7E5R - chains A and C of the 21 polymer chains in the assembly; structure by electron microscopy, 3.60 A resolution.

[Chain A (and C)]
Protein: Spike glycoprotein
Source organism: Severe acute respiratory syndrome coronavirus 2
Notes: chain C of this document is another copy of the same molecule, construct and numbering; everything in this record applies to it too
UniProtKB: P0DTC2 (SPIKE_SARS2); residue numbers follow UniProt; this construct covers 1-1208
Sequence (1281 residues; row label = number of the first residue in the row):
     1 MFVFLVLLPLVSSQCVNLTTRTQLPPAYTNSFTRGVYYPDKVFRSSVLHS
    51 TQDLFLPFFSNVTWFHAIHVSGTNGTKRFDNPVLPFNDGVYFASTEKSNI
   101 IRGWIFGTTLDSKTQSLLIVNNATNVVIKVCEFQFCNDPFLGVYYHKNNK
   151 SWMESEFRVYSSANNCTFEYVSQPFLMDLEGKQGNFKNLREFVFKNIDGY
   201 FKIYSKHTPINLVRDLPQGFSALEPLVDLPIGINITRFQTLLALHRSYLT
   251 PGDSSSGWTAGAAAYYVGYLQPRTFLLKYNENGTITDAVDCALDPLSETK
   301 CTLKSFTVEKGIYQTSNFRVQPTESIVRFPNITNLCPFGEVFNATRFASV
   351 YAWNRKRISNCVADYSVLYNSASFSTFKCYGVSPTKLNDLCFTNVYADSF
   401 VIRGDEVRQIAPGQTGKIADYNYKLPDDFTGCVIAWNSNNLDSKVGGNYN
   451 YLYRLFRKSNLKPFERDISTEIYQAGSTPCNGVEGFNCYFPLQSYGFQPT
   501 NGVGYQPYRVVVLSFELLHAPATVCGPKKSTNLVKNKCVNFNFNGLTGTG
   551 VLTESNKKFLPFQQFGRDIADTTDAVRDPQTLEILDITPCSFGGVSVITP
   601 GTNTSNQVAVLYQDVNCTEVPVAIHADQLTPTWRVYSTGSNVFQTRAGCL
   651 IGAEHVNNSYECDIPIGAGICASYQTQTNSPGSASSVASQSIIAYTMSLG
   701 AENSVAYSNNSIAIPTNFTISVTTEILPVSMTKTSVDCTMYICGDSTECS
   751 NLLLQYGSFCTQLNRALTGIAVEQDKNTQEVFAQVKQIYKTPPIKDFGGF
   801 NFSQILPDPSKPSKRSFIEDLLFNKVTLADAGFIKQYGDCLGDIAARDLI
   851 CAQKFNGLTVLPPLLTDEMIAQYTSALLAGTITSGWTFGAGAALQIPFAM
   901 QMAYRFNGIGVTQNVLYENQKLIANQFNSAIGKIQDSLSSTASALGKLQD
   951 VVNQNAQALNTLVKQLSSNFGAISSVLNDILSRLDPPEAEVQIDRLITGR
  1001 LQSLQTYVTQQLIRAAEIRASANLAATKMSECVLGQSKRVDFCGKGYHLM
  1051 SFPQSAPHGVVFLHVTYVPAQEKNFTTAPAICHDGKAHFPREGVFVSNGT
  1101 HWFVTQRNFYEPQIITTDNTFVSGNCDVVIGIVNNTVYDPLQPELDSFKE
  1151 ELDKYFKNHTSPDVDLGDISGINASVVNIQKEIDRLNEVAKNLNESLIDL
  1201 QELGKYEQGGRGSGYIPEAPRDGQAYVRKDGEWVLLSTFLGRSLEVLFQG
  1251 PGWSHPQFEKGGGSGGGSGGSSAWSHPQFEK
Not modelled in the structure: 1-13, 252-255, 621-640, 677-688, 828-853, 1148-1281
Differences from the reference sequence: engineered mutation Gly682 (Arg in P0DTC2), Ser683 (Arg in P0DTC2), Ser685 (Arg in P0DTC2), Pro986 (Lys in P0DTC2), Pro987 (Val in P0DTC2); expression tag (1209-1281)
Curated features (UniProtKB/Swiss-Prot):
  - region: Asn280 to Cys301 (Putative superantigen), Arg403 to Asp405 (Integrin-binding motif), Asn448 to Phe456 (Immunodominant HLA epitope recognized by the CD8+), Pro681, Ala684 (Putative superantigen), Ser816 to Tyr837 (Fusion peptide 1), Lys835 to Phe855 (Fusion peptide 2), Asp1163 to Glu1202 (Heptad repeat 2)
  - site: Arg815, Ser816 (Cleavage)
  - glycosylation: Asn17 (N-linked (GlcNAc...) (complex) asparagine), Asn61 (N-linked (GlcNAc...) (hybrid) asparagine), Asn74 (N-linked (GlcNAc...) (complex) asparagine), Asn122 (N-linked (GlcNAc...) (hybrid) asparagine), Asn149 (N-linked (GlcNAc...) (complex) asparagine), Asn165 (N-linked (GlcNAc...) (complex) asparagine), Asn234 (N-linked (GlcNAc...) (high mannose) asparagine), Asn282 (N-linked (GlcNAc...) (complex) asparagine), Thr323 (O-linked (GalNAc) threonine), Ser325 (O-linked (HexNAc...) serine), Asn331 (N-linked (GlcNAc...) (complex) asparagine), Asn343 (N-linked (GlcNAc...) (complex) asparagine), Asn603 (N-linked (GlcNAc...) (hybrid) asparagine), Asn616 (N-linked (GlcNAc...) (complex) asparagine), Asn657 (N-linked (GlcNAc...) (complex) asparagine), Thr676 (O-linked (GlcNAc...) threonine), Thr678 (O-linked (GlcNAc...) threonine), Asn709 (N-linked (GlcNAc...) (high mannose) asparagine), Asn717 (N-linked (GlcNAc...) (hybrid) asparagine), Asn801 (N-linked (GlcNAc...) (hybrid) asparagine) and 6 more in UniProt
Disulfides: Cys15-Cys136, Cys131-Cys166, Cys291-Cys301, Cys336-Cys361, Cys379-Cys432, Cys480-Cys488, Cys538-Cys590, Cys617-Cys649, Cys662-Cys671, Cys738-Cys760, Cys743-Cys749, Cys1082-Cys1126
Glycans and other covalent adducts: N-acetylglucosamine (NAG) linked to Asn234, Asn717, Asn801, Asn1098, Asn1134
What the authors report for this chain:
  - mutagenesis - R246I: decreased binding to FC05

[How chain A and chain C interact]
Residue-residue contacts (150; chain A residue first):
  Tyr38(A) - Phe562(C)
  Asp40(A) - Phe562(C)
  Asp40(A) - Gln563(C)  hydrogen bond (backbone-side chain)
  Lys41(A) - Phe559(C)
  Lys41(A) - Phe562(C)
  Lys41(A) - Gln563(C)
  Lys41(A) - Phe565(C)
  Val42(A) - Gln563(C)
  Val42(A) - Gly566(C)
  Val42(A) - Arg567(C)
  Phe43(A) - Lys557(C)
  Phe43(A) - Lys558(C)
  Phe43(A) - Phe559(C)
  Phe43(A) - Gln563(C)
  Arg44(A) - Arg567(C)
  His49(A) - Arg567(C)  hydrogen bond
  Pro225(A) - Leu560(C)
  Pro225(A) - Phe562(C)  hydrophobic
  Asp737(A) - Arg319(C)  salt bridge
  Thr739(A) - Arg319(C)  hydrogen bond
  Met740(A) - Arg319(C)
  Asp745(A) - Arg319(C)  salt bridge
  Gln755(A) - Ser968(C)
  Gln755(A) - Asn969(C)  hydrogen bond (backbone-backbone)
  Gln755(A) - Phe970(C)
  Gln755(A) - Gly971(C)
  Tyr756(A) - Ser968(C)  hydrogen bond (backbone-side chain)
  Gly757(A) - Ser968(C)
  Ser758(A) - Thr961(C)
  Ser758(A) - Gln965(C)  hydrogen bond
  Phe759(A) - Gln965(C)
  Phe759(A) - Phe970(C)  hydrophobic
  Phe759(A) - Gln1002(C)
  Gln762(A) - Thr961(C)
  Gln762(A) - Thr1006(C)
  Arg765(A) - Gln957(C)
  Arg765(A) - Thr961(C)  hydrogen bond
  Gln784(A) - Lys1045(C)  hydrogen bond (backbone-side chain)
  Lys786(A) - Leu699(C)
  Lys786(A) - Gly700(C)
  Lys786(A) - Lys1045(C)
  Gln787(A) - Ala701(C)
  Gln787(A) - Asn703(C)  hydrogen bond
  Ile788(A) - Leu699(C)
  Ile788(A) - Gly700(C)
  Ile788(A) - Ala701(C)  hydrogen bond (backbone-backbone)
  Ile788(A) - Glu702(C)
  Ile788(A) - Asn703(C)  hydrogen bond (backbone-backbone)
  Tyr789(A) - Asn703(C)
  Tyr789(A) - Val705(C)  hydrophobic
  Lys790(A) - Asn703(C)
  Lys790(A) - Ser704(C)
  Pro792(A) - Tyr707(C)  hydrophobic
  Asp796(A) - Tyr707(C)  hydrogen bond (backbone-side chain)
  Asp796(A) - Asn709(C)
  Phe797(A) - Tyr707(C)
  Lys854(A) - Asp568(C)
  Lys854(A) - Ile569(C)
  Lys854(A) - Phe592(C)
  Phe855(A) - Pro589(C)  hydrophobic
  Phe855(A) - Phe592(C)  hydrophobic
  Asn856(A) - Ala570(C)
  Thr859(A) - Phe592(C)
  Thr859(A) - Asp614(C)
  Pro862(A) - Ala647(C)  hydrophobic
  Pro863(A) - Ala668(C)
  Leu864(A) - Pro665(C)  hydrophobic
  Leu864(A) - Gly667(C)
  Leu864(A) - Ala668(C)  hydrogen bond (backbone-backbone)
  Leu864(A) - Gly669(C)  hydrogen bond (backbone-backbone)
  Leu864(A) - Met697(C)  hydrophobic
  Leu865(A) - Met697(C)  hydrophobic
  Thr866(A) - Ala668(C)
  Thr866(A) - Gly669(C)
  Met869(A) - Gly669(C)
  Met869(A) - Met697(C)  hydrophobic
  Met869(A) - Leu699(C)
  Gln872(A) - Leu699(C)
  Tyr873(A) - Leu699(C)
  Thr883(A) - Val705(C)
  Thr883(A) - Tyr707(C)
  Trp886(A) - Tyr1047(C)
  Thr887(A) - Tyr1047(C)
  Ala890(A) - Lys1045(C)
  Ala890(A) - Gly1046(C)
  Ala890(A) - Tyr1047(C)  hydrophobic
  Ala893(A) - Val705(C)  hydrophobic
  Leu894(A) - Ala713(C)
  Leu894(A) - Pro715(C)  hydrophobic
  Leu894(A) - Glu1072(C)
  Gln895(A) - Val705(C)
  Gln895(A) - Ala706(C)
  Gln895(A) - Ser711(C)
  Gln895(A) - Ile712(C)
  Gln895(A) - Ala713(C)  hydrogen bond (backbone-backbone)
  Gln895(A) - Asn1074(C)
  Ile896(A) - Tyr707(C)
  Ile896(A) - Ser711(C)
  Ile896(A) - Ile712(C)  hydrophobic
  Pro897(A) - Tyr707(C)
  Pro897(A) - Ser708(C)
  Pro897(A) - Asn709(C)
  Pro897(A) - Asn710(C)
  Pro897(A) - Ser711(C)
  Pro897(A) - Thr1077(C)
  Phe898(A) - Tyr707(C)  hydrogen bond (backbone-side chain)
  Met900(A) - Thr1077(C)  hydrogen bond
  Met900(A) - Val1094(C)  hydrophobic
  Tyr904(A) - Val1094(C)
  Tyr904(A) - Arg1107(C)
  Asn907(A) - Arg1107(C)
  Gln913(A) - Phe1089(C)
  Gln913(A) - Pro1090(C)
  Gln913(A) - Arg1107(C)
  Asn914(A) - Phe1089(C)
  Asn914(A) - Phe1121(C)
  Asn914(A) - Ser1123(C)  hydrogen bond
  Tyr917(A) - Pro1079(C)
  Tyr917(A) - Phe1089(C)  hydrophobic
  Tyr917(A) - Val1128(C)
  Tyr917(A) - Val1129(C)
  Glu918(A) - Phe1089(C)
  Glu918(A) - Ser1123(C)  hydrogen bond
  Glu918(A) - Val1128(C)
  Gln920(A) - Ile1130(C)
  Val963(A) - Ile569(C)
  Val963(A) - Ala570(C)  hydrophobic
  Lys964(A) - Ile569(C)
  Leu966(A) - Ala570(C)  hydrophobic
  Leu966(A) - Asp571(C)
  Ser967(A) - Ile569(C)
  Ser967(A) - Asp571(C)  hydrogen bond
  Val976(A) - Asp571(C)
  Asn978(A) - Thr547(C)
  Gln1002(A) - Gln1002(C)
  Gln1005(A) - Gln1002(C)
  Gln1005(A) - Thr1006(C)
  Thr1009(A) - Thr1009(C)
  Leu1012(A) - Gln1010(C)
  Arg1019(A) - Glu1017(C)
  Thr1027(A) - Arg1039(C)
  Ser1030(A) - Val1040(C)  hydrogen bond (side chain-backbone)
  Ser1030(A) - Asp1041(C)  hydrogen bond (side chain-backbone)
  Glu1031(A) - Arg1039(C)  salt bridge
  Leu1034(A) - Val1040(C)
  Arg1039(A) - Arg1039(C)
  Leu1141(A) - Leu1141(C)  hydrophobic
  Glu1144(A) - Leu1141(C)
  Glu1144(A) - Leu1145(C)
  Leu1145(A) - Leu1145(C)  hydrophobic
Other interface residues (no listed pair), chain A (93 interface residues in all): Pro39, Glu224, Asp228, Thr768, Leu861, Ile882, Gly889, Ala892, Thr912, Lys921, Ser975, Val991, Asp994, Ile1013, Gly1035, Ser1147
Other interface residues (no listed pair), chain C (86 interface residues in all): Gln314, Asn317, Gln613, Ile670, Thr696, Arg995, Gly999, Ser1003, Ile1013, Phe1042, Val1068, Ala1078, Gly1093

[In short]
93 residues of chain A face 86 of chain C across their interface; the contacts include 22 hydrogen bonds and 3
salt bridges. Polar pairs include Asp737(A)-Arg319(C), Asp745(A)-Arg319(C) and Glu1031(A)-Arg1039(C).
Covalently linked N-acetylglucosamine: at Asn234(A), Asn717(A), Asn801(A), Asn1098(A) and Asn1134(A). The
paper reports that R246I of chain A reduces binding to FC05.
Both chains are Spike glycoprotein (Severe acute respiratory syndrome coronavirus 2). Entry 7E5R (SARS-CoV-2 S
trimer with three-antibody cocktail complex) was determined by electron microscopy, deposited together with
7E5S.
